PDB entry 7BZ3 | X-ray diffraction, 2.00 A resolution | chains C and D of the 4 polymer chains in the assembly

== Chain C (and D) ==
Molecule: Metallo-beta-lactamase PNGM-1
Source organism: uncultured bacterium
Notes: EC 3.5.2.6; chain D of this document is another copy of the same molecule, construct and numbering; everything in this record applies to it too
UniProtKB: A0A2U8UYM6 (A0A2U8UYM6_9BACT); residues 2-373 here = UniProt positions 2-373
Chain sequence (372 residues; numbered 2 to 373; the number before each row is that of its first residue):
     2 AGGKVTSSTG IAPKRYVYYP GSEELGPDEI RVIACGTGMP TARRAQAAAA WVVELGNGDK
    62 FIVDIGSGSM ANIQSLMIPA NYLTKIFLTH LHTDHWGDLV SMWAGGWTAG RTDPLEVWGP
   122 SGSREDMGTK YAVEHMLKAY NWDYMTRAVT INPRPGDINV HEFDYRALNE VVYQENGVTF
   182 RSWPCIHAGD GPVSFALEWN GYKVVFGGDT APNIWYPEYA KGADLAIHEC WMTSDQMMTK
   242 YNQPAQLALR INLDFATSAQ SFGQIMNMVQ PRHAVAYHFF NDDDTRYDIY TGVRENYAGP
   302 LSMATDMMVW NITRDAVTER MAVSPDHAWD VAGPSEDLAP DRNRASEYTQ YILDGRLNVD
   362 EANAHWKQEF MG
Disordered / not traced: 2-14, 233-256 (chain D: 2-14, 42, 233-256, 335-344)
Sequence notes: engineered mutation Ala257 (His in A0A2U8UYM6)
Metal / ion sites: Zn2+ site 1: His91, His93, His188, Asp210; Zn2+ site 2: Asp95, His96, Asp210, His279
Reported in the primary citation:
  - mutagenesis - H257A: unchanged binding to Zn2+

== How chain C and chain D interact ==
Residue-residue contacts (29; chain C residue first):
  Arg16(C) with Gly22(D)
  Tyr17(C) with Met78(D), hydrophobic; Pro326(D); His328(D); Ala329(D); Trp330(D), hydrogen bond (side chain-backbone)
  Val18(C) with Met78(D), hydrophobic
  Tyr20(C) with Tyr20(D), hydrophobic; Pro21(D), hydrogen bond (side chain-backbone); Met78(D); Val324(D); Pro326(D)
  Pro21(C) with Tyr20(D), hydrogen bond (backbone-side chain)
  Gly22(C) with Arg16(D)
  Ser23(C) with Arg16(D)
  Met78(C) with Tyr17(D), hydrophobic; Val18(D), hydrophobic; Tyr20(D)
  Val324(C) with Tyr20(D); Val324(D), hydrophobic; Ser325(D); Pro326(D)
  Ser325(C) with Val324(D)
  Pro326(C) with Tyr17(D); Tyr20(D); Val324(D)
  His328(C) with Tyr17(D)
  Ala329(C) with Tyr17(D)
  Trp330(C) with Tyr17(D), hydrogen bond (backbone-side chain)
Other interface residues (no listed pair), chain C (15 interface residues in all): Ser76
Other interface residues (no listed pair), chain D (15 interface residues in all): Ser23, Ser76

== Summary ==
The chain C/chain D interface involves 15 residues from each chain, with 4 hydrogen bonds. Polar pairs include
Tyr17(C)-Trp330(D) and Tyr20(C)-Pro21(D). His91(C), His93(C), His188(C) and Asp210(C) coordinate Zn2+ site 1.
The Zn2+ site 2 is built by Asp95(C), His96(C), Asp210(C) and His279(C). From the paper: H257A of chain C
leaves binding to Zn2+ unchanged.
Chain C and chain D are both Metallo-beta-lactamase PNGM-1 (uncultured bacterium); the structure, The mutant
variant of PNGM-1. H257 was substituted for alanine to study substrate binding, was determined by X-ray
diffraction together with 7WI1, 7BYQ, 7BZ1, 7BZ4 and 7BZI from the same study.
